Entry 5UII (X-ray diffraction, 1.35 A resolution); this record covers chain A.

[Chain A]
Name: Dihydrofolate reductase
Organism: Escherichia coli
Notes: EC 1.5.1.3
UniProtKB: P0ABQ4 (DYR_ECOLI); numbering as in UniProt (aligned over 2-159)
Amino-acid sequence (163 residues; row label = number of the first residue in the row):
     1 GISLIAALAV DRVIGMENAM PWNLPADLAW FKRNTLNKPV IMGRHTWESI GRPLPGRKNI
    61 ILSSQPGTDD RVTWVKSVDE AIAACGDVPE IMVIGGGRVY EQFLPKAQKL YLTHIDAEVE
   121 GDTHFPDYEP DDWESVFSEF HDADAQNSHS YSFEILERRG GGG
Disordered / not traced: 160-163
Differences from the reference sequence: expression tag (1, 160-163); engineered mutation Ser-152 (Cys in P0ABQ4)
Ion coordination: Ca2+ near Met-16 (its only coordinating residue here)
Residues lining bound ligands:
  - N-butyl-N'-(diaminomethylidene)guanidine (BFR): Ile-5, Ala-6, Ala-7, Asp-27, Trp-30, Phe-31, Ile-50, Ile-94, Tyr-100, Thr-113
  - NADP (NAP; NADP nicotinamide-adenine-dinucleotide phosphate): Gly-43, Arg-44, His-45, Thr-46, Leu-62, Ser-63, Ser-64, Gln-65, Lys-76, Ser-77, Val-78, Gly-95, Gly-96, Gly-97, Arg-98, Val-99, Gln-102, Thr-123
Swiss-Prot annotation at these positions:
  - binding site (substrate): Ile-5, Asp-27, Arg-52, Arg-57, Thr-113
  - binding site (NADP(+)): Ala-7, Val-13 to Ala-19, His-45, Thr-46, Ser-63, Ser-64, Lys-76, Gly-95 to Gln-102
  - natural variant: Leu-28 (L28R: In strain: B[RT500] isozyme 2), Trp-30 (W30G: In strain: 1810), Glu-154 (E154K: In strain: B[MB1428]; E154Q: In strain: 1810)
  - mutagenesis: Met-16 (M16F/S: Increases catalytic rate about 2-fold; M16N: Increases catalytic rate about 2-fold. Increases catalytic rate about 7-fold; when associated with L-20; Y-42; F-92; A-85 and S-152), Met-20 (M20I/V: Increases catalytic rate 2-fold; M20L: Increases catalytic rate 2.5-fold. Increases catalytic rate about 7-fold; when associated with N-16; Y-42; F-92; A-85 and S-152), Met-42 (M42V: Increases catalytic rate almost 2-fold; M42Y: Increases catalytic rate almost 2-fold. Increases catalytic rate about 7-fold; when associated with N-16; L-20; A-85; F-92 and S-152), Cys-85 (C85A: Decreases catalytic rate by one third. Increases catalytic rate about 7-fold; when associated with N-16; L-20; Y-42; F-92 and S-152), Met-92 (M92F: No effect. Increases catalytic rate about 7-fold; when associated with N-16; L-20; Y-42; A-85 and S-152; M92L: No effect)
From the paper describing this entry:
  - binding site for N-butyl-N'-(diaminomethylidene)guanidine: Ile-5, Asp-27, Phe-31, Ile-94, Tyr-100

[Summary]
Chain A binds NADP and N-butyl-N'-(diaminomethylidene)guanidine. UniProt lists 5 substrate-binding residues,
21 NADP+-binding residues and 5 mutagenesis sites. The paper reports a binding site for
N-butyl-N'-(diaminomethylidene)guanidine at Ile-5, Asp-27 and Phe-31 among others.
Chain A is Dihydrofolate reductase (Escherichia coli); the structure, structure of DHFR with bound buformin
and NADP, was determined by X-ray diffraction, deposited together with 5UIH, 5UIO and 5UIP.
